Entry 7SAK (X-ray diffraction, 1.15 A resolution); this record covers chains A and B.

[Chain A]
Name: mCherry
Source organism: Discosoma sp
Chain sequence (237 residues; numbered -7 to 231; 2 numbers in that range are skipped by the numbering (no residue carries them; nothing is unmodelled there); the number before each row is that of its first residue; numbers below 1 keep their minus sign (Ser-7 is residue -7)):
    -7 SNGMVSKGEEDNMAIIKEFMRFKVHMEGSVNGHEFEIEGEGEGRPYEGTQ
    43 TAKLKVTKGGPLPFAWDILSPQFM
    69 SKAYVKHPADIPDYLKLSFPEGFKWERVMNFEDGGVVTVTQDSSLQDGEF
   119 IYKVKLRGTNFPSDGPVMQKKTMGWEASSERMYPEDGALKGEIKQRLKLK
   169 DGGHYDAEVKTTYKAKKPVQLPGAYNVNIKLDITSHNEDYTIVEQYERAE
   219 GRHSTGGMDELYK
Disordered / not traced: -7 to 3
Glycans and other covalent adducts: covalent link Met66-Ser69
Modified positions: Met66 (chromophore; NRQ)

[Chain B]
Name: LaM4
Source organism: Lama glama
Chain sequence (144 residues; row label = number of the first residue in the row; numbers below 1 keep their minus sign (Met-18 is residue -18)):
   -18 MGSSHHHHHHSSGLVPRGSMAQVQLVESGGSLVQPGGSLRLSCAASGRFA
    32 ESSSMGWFRQAPGKEREFVAAISWSGGATNYADSAKGRFTLSRDNTKNTV
    82 YLQMNSLKPDDTAVYYCAANLGNYISSNQRLYGYWGQGTQVTVS
Disordered / not traced: -18 to 2, 43-46

[Interface between chain A and chain B]
Pairs across the interface (33):
  Ile7(A) - Ile106(B)  hydrophobic
  Ile7(A) - Ser107(B)
  Ile8(A) - Tyr105(B)
  Glu10(A) - Tyr105(B)  hydrogen bond
  Glu10(A) - Asn109(B)  hydrogen bond
  Glu10(A) - Leu112(B)
  Tyr38(A) - Gly103(B)  hydrogen bond (side chain-backbone)
  Tyr38(A) - Asn104(B)
  Tyr38(A) - Tyr105(B)
  Tyr38(A) - Leu112(B)  hydrophobic
  Ala77(A) - Leu102(B)
  Ala77(A) - Tyr115(B)
  Asp78(A) - Phe30(B)
  Asp78(A) - Leu102(B)
  Asp78(A) - Tyr115(B)
  Ile79(A) - Leu102(B)
  Pro80(A) - Phe30(B)
  Pro80(A) - Leu102(B)
  Asp81(A) - Leu102(B)  hydrogen bond (backbone-backbone)
  Asp81(A) - Gly103(B)
  Lys84(A) - Gly103(B)
  Lys84(A) - Asn104(B)  hydrogen bond (backbone-side chain)
  Leu85(A) - Ser33(B)
  Leu85(A) - Trp55(B)  hydrogen bond (backbone-side chain)
  Leu85(A) - Leu102(B)
  Leu85(A) - Asn104(B)
  Phe87(A) - Asn104(B)  hydrogen bond (backbone-side chain)
  Lys185(A) - Trp55(B)
  Pro186(A) - Trp55(B)
  Gln188(A) - Arg29(B)  hydrogen bond (side chain-backbone)
  Gln188(A) - Phe30(B)
  Gln188(A) - Glu32(B)  hydrogen bond
  Gln188(A) - Ser33(B)  hydrogen bond
Also at the interface, not in a pair above, chain A (18 interface residues in all): Asn4, Val187, Leu189
Also at the interface, not in a pair above, chain B (17 interface residues in all): Ser56, Ala59, Asn61

[Summary]
18 residues of chain A and 17 residues of chain B are in contact, with 10 hydrogen bonds. Polar pairs include
Glu10(A)-Tyr105(B), Glu10(A)-Asn109(B) and Tyr38(A)-Gly103(B).
Chain A is mCherry (Discosoma sp) and chain B is LaM4 (Lama glama); the structure, Crystal Structure of LaM4
Nanobody bound to mCherry, was determined by X-ray diffraction (same publication as 7SAH, 7SAI and 7SAL).
